Entry 4YUT (X-ray diffraction, 2.90 A resolution); this record covers chains A and B.

[Chain A (and B)]
Molecule: Family 3 adenylate cyclase
Organism: Oscillatoria acuminata PCC 6304
Notes: EC 4.6.1.1; chain B of this document is another copy of the same molecule, construct and numbering; everything in this record applies to it too
Reference sequence: K9TLZ5 (K9TLZ5_9CYAN); residue numbers follow UniProt; this construct covers 1-366
Amino-acid sequence (382 residues; each row starts with the number of its first residue; numbers below 1 keep their minus sign (Met-15 is residue -15)):
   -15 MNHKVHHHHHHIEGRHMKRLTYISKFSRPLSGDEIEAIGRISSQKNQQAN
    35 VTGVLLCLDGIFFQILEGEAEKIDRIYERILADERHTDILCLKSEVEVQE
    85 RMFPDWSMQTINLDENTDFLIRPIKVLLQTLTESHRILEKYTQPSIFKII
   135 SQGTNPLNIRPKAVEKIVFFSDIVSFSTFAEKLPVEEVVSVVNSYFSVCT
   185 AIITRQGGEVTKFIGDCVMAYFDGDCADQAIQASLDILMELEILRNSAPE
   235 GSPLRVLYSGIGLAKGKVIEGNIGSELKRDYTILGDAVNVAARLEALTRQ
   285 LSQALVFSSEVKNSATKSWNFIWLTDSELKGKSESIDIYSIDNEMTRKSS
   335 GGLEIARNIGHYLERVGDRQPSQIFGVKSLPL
Disordered / not traced: -15 to -1, 351-366
Sequence notes: expression tag (-15 to 0)
Residues lining bound ligands: FMN (flavin mononucleotide): Tyr6, Ile22, Ile25, Ser26, Lys29, Asn30, Leu39, Phe46, Gln48, Leu50, Ile60, Arg63, Ile64, Asp67, Arg69, His70, Met92
What the authors report for this chain:
  - binding site for flavin mononucleotide: Asn30
  - self-association interface (contacts with another copy of this molecule); pairs are residue here / residue on that copy: Leu115-Leu115 (hydrophobic contact), Tyr125-Asn256 (hydrogen bond)
  - mutagenesis - L111A, L115A: decreased expression
  - mutagenesis - L111A/L115A: abolished catalytic activity on light exposure
  - contacts within the chain: Phe180-Phe197 (pi stacking)
  - mutagenesis - F197S, D200N: abolished catalytic activity
  - catalytic residues: Asp200 (by similarity / conservation)

[How chain A and chain B interact]
Pairs across the interface (136; chain A residue first):
  Thr5(A) - Thr114(B)
  Ile7(A) - Leu115(B)  hydrophobic
  Val38(A) - Pro107(B)  hydrophobic
  Leu40(A) - Ile108(B)  hydrophobic
  Leu40(A) - Leu111(B)  hydrophobic
  Phe47(A) - Leu111(B)  hydrophobic
  Leu76(A) - Ser118(B)
  Lys77(A) - Thr114(B)
  Lys77(A) - Glu117(B)  salt bridge
  Met86(A) - Arg106(B)
  Met86(A) - Val110(B)  hydrophobic
  Phe87(A) - Pro107(B)  hydrophobic
  Trp90(A) - Phe103(B)  hydrophobic
  Gln93(A) - Phe103(B)
  Ile95(A) - Leu104(B)  hydrophobic
  Phe103(A) - Trp90(B)
  Phe103(A) - Gln93(B)
  Leu104(A) - Ile95(B)  hydrophobic
  Leu104(A) - Ile105(B)  hydrophobic
  Arg106(A) - Met86(B)  hydrogen bond (side chain-backbone)
  Pro107(A) - Ile49(B)
  Pro107(A) - Phe87(B)  hydrophobic
  Ile108(A) - Ile108(B)  hydrophobic
  Val110(A) - Met86(B)  hydrophobic
  Leu111(A) - Leu40(B)  hydrophobic
  Leu111(A) - Phe47(B)  hydrophobic
  Leu111(A) - Ile49(B)  hydrophobic
  Leu112(A) - Ile108(B)  hydrophobic
  Leu112(A) - Leu111(B)  hydrophobic
  Leu112(A) - Leu115(B)  hydrophobic
  Thr114(A) - Lys77(B)
  Leu115(A) - Ile7(B)  hydrophobic
  Leu115(A) - Leu112(B)  hydrophobic
  Leu115(A) - Leu115(B)  hydrophobic
  Leu115(A) - Thr116(B)
  Leu115(A) - His119(B)
  Thr116(A) - Leu115(B)
  Glu117(A) - Lys77(B)  salt bridge
  Ser118(A) - Leu76(B)
  Ser118(A) - His119(B)  hydrogen bond
  His119(A) - Ser118(B)  hydrogen bond
  His119(A) - His119(B)
  His119(A) - Leu122(B)
  Ile121(A) - Asn139(B)
  Ile121(A) - Pro140(B)  hydrophobic
  Ile121(A) - Leu141(B)  hydrophobic
  Leu122(A) - His119(B)
  Leu122(A) - Leu122(B)  hydrophobic
  Leu122(A) - Thr126(B)
  Leu122(A) - Ile130(B)  hydrophobic
  Leu122(A) - Phe131(B)  hydrophobic
  Lys124(A) - Leu141(B)
  Lys124(A) - Leu261(B)
  Lys124(A) - Lys262(B)
  Lys124(A) - Arg263(B)  hydrogen bond (backbone-backbone)
  Tyr125(A) - Ile130(B)  hydrophobic
  Tyr125(A) - Pro140(B)
  Tyr125(A) - Leu141(B)  hydrogen bond (side chain-backbone)
  Tyr125(A) - Asn256(B)  hydrogen bond
  Tyr125(A) - Lys262(B)
  Tyr125(A) - Arg263(B)
  Tyr125(A) - Asp264(B)
  Thr126(A) - Thr126(B)
  Thr126(A) - Lys262(B)
  Gln127(A) - Lys262(B)
  Ile130(A) - Leu122(B)  hydrophobic
  Ile130(A) - Tyr125(B)
  Asn139(A) - Ile121(B)
  Pro140(A) - Ile121(B)  hydrophobic
  Pro140(A) - Tyr125(B)
  Leu141(A) - Ile121(B)  hydrophobic
  Leu141(A) - Lys124(B)
  Leu141(A) - Tyr125(B)  hydrogen bond (backbone-side chain)
  Arg144(A) - Glu170(B)  salt bridge
  Pro145(A) - Glu170(B)
  Pro145(A) - Val173(B)  hydrophobic
  Ala147(A) - Val169(B)  hydrophobic
  Phe160(A) - Leu268(B)  hydrophobic
  Glu165(A) - Gly315(B)
  Val169(A) - Pro145(B)
  Val169(A) - Ala147(B)  hydrophobic
  Val169(A) - Ile253(B)  hydrophobic
  Glu170(A) - Arg144(B)  salt bridge
  Glu170(A) - Pro145(B)
  Val172(A) - Ile253(B)  hydrophobic
  Val173(A) - Pro145(B)  hydrophobic
  Val173(A) - Ile253(B)  hydrophobic
  Val173(A) - Ile257(B)  hydrophobic
  Val176(A) - Leu268(B)  hydrophobic
  Asn177(A) - Asn256(B)
  Asn177(A) - Ile257(B)
  Asn177(A) - Gly258(B)  hydrogen bond (side chain-backbone)
  Phe180(A) - Ile257(B)  hydrophobic
  Phe180(A) - Gly258(B)
  Phe180(A) - Ser259(B)
  Thr184(A) - Ser259(B)
  Lys196(A) - Phe197(B)  hydrogen bond (side chain-backbone)
  Phe197(A) - Lys196(B)  hydrogen bond (backbone-side chain)
  Phe197(A) - Gly258(B)
  Phe197(A) - Ser259(B)
  Phe197(A) - Lys262(B)
  Ile198(A) - Ile198(B)  hydrophobic
  Ile198(A) - Met203(B)  hydrophobic
  Gly199(A) - Ile257(B)
  Gly199(A) - Leu268(B)
  Asp200(A) - Leu268(B)
  Met203(A) - Ile198(B)  hydrophobic
  Ile253(A) - Ala164(B)  hydrophobic
  Ile253(A) - Val169(B)  hydrophobic
  Ile253(A) - Val173(B)  hydrophobic
  Asn256(A) - Tyr125(B)  hydrogen bond
  Asn256(A) - Asn177(B)
  Ile257(A) - Val173(B)  hydrophobic
  Ile257(A) - Val176(B)  hydrophobic
  Ile257(A) - Asn177(B)
  Ile257(A) - Phe180(B)  hydrophobic
  Gly258(A) - Asn177(B)  hydrogen bond (backbone-side chain)
  Gly258(A) - Phe180(B)
  Gly258(A) - Phe197(B)
  Ser259(A) - Thr184(B)
  Leu261(A) - Pro128(B)
  Lys262(A) - Lys124(B)
  Lys262(A) - Tyr125(B)
  Lys262(A) - Thr126(B)
  Lys262(A) - Gln127(B)
  Lys262(A) - Pro128(B)
  Lys262(A) - Phe197(B)
  Arg263(A) - Lys124(B)  hydrogen bond (backbone-backbone)
  Arg263(A) - Tyr125(B)
  Asp264(A) - Tyr125(B)
  Tyr265(A) - Tyr125(B)
  Leu268(A) - Phe160(B)  hydrophobic
  Leu268(A) - Val172(B)  hydrophobic
  Leu268(A) - Val176(B)  hydrophobic
  Leu268(A) - Gly199(B)
  Lys316(A) - Glu165(B)  salt bridge
Other interface residues (no listed pair), chain A (82 interface residues in all): Ile49, Leu97, Ile105, Glu123, Pro128, Phe131, Ile134, Lys146, Ser161, Ser181, Lys251, Ile267, Gly269, Lys314, Gly315
Other interface residues (no listed pair), chain B (81 interface residues in all): Val38, Asp102, Gln113, Glu123, Lys146, Ser161, Ser181, Asp200, Glu260, Tyr265, Ile267, Arg283, Lys314

[Summary]
82 residues of chain A and 81 residues of chain B are in contact; the contacts include 13 hydrogen bonds and 5
salt bridges. Polar contacts include Lys77(A)-Glu117(B), Arg144(A)-Glu170(B) and Lys316(A)-Glu165(B). Chain A
binds flavin mononucleotide. From the paper: the catalytic residue Asp200(A); L111A and L115A of chain A
reduce expression; 5 substitutions were tested in all.
Chain A and chain B are both Family 3 adenylate cyclase (Oscillatoria acuminata PCC 6304); the structure,
Crystal structure of photoactivated adenylyl cyclase of a cyanobacteriaOscillatoria acuminata in orthorhombic
form, was determined by X-ray diffraction together with 4YUS from the same study.
